Entry 2YU9 (X-ray diffraction, 3.40 A resolution); this record covers chains N and A of the 13 polymer chains in the assembly.

# Chain N
Molecule: 14-nt DNA strand
Sequence (14 nucleotides; row label = number of the first residue in the row):
     1 CTGCTTATCG GTAG

# Chain A
Molecule: DNA-directed RNA polymerase II largest subunit
From: Saccharomyces cerevisiae
Notes: EC 2.7.7.6
Reference sequence: P04050 (RPB1_YEAST); residues 1-1733 here = UniProt positions 1-1733
Chain sequence (1733 residues; numbered 1 to 1733; the number before each row is that of its first residue):
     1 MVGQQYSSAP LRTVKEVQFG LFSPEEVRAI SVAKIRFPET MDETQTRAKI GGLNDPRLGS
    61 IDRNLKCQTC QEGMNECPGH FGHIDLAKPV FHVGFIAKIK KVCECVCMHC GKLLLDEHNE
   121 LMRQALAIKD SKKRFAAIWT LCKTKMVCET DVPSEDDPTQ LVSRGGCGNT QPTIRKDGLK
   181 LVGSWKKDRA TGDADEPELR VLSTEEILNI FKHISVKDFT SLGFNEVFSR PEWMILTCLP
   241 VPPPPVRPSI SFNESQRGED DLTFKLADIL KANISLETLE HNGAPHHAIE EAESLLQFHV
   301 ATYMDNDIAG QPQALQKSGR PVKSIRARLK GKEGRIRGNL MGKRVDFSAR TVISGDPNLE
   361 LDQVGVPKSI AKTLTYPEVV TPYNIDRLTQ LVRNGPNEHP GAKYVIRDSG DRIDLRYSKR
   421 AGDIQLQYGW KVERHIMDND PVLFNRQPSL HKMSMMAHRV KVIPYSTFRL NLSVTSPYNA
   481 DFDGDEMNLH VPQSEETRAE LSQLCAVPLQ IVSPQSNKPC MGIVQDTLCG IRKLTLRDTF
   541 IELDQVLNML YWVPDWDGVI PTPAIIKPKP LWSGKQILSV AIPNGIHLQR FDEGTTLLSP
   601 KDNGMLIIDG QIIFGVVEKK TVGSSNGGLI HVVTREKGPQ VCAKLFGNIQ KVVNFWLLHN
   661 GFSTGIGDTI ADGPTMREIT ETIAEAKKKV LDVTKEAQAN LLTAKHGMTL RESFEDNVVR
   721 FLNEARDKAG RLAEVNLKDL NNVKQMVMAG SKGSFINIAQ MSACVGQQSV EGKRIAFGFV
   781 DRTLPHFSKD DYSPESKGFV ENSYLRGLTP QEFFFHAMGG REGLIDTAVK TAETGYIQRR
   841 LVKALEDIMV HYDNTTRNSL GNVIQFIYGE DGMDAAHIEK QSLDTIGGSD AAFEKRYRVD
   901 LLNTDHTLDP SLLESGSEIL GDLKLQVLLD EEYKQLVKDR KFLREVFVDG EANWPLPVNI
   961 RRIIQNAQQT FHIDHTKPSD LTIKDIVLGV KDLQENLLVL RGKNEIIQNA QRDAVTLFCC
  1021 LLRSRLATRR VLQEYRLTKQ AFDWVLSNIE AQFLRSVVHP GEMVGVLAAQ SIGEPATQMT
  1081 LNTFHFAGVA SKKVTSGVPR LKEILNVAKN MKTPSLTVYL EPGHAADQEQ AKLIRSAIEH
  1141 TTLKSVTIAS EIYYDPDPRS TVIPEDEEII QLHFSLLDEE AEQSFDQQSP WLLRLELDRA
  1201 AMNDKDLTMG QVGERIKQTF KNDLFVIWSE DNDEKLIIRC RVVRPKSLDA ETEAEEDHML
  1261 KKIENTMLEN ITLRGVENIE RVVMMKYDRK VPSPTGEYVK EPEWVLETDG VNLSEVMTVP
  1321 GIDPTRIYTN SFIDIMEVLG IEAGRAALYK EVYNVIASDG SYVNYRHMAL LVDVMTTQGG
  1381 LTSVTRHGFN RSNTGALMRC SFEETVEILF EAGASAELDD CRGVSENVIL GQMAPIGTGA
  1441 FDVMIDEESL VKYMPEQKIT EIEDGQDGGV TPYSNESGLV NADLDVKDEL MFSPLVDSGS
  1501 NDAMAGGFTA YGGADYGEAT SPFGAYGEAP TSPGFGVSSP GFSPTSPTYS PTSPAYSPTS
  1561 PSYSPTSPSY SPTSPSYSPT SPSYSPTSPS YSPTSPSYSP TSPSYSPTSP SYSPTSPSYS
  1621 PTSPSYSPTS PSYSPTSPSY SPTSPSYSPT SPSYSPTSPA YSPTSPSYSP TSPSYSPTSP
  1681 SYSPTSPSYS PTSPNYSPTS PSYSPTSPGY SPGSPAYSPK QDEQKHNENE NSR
Not modelled in the structure: 1-2, 155-160, 187-198, 1177-1186, 1245-1253, 1451-1733
Metal / ion sites: Zn2+ site 1: Cys67, Cys70, Cys77, His80; Zn2+ site 2: Cys107, Cys110, Cys148, Cys167; Mg2+: Asp481, Asp483, Asp485
Ligand contacts: UTP: Arg446, Pro448, Asn479, Asp481, Asp483, Gln1078
Curated features (UniProtKB/Swiss-Prot):
  - region: Pro248 to Asp260 (Lid loop), Asn306 to Lys323 (Rudder loop), Pro810 to Glu822 (Bridging helix)
  - binding site (Zn(2+)): Cys67, Cys70, Cys77, His80, Cys107, Cys110, Cys148, Cys167
  - binding site (Mg(2+)): Asp481, Asp483, Asp485
  - modified residue: Thr1471 (Phosphothreonine)
  - cross-link (Glycyl lysine isopeptide (Lys-Gly)): Lys695 (interchain with G-Cter in ubiquitin), Lys1246 (interchain with G-Cter in ubiquitin), Lys1350 (interchain with G-Cter in ubiquitin)
  - natural variant: Ser1653 to Pro1659 (deletion: In strain: A364A)
  - mutagenesis: Lys1246 (K1246R: Impairs ubiquitination during transcription stress)
From the paper describing this entry:
  - catalytic residues: His1085 (proposed by the authors, not directly observed)
  - mutagenesis - R446A: abolished growth

# Interface between chain N and chain A
Residue-residue contacts - 4 pairs, chain N then chain A:
  DC1(N) - Lys1102(A)  phosphate contact
  DG3(N) - His1387(A)  sugar contact
  DT5(N) - Lys101(A)  phosphate contact
  DT5(N) - Trp139(A)  phosphate contact
Also at the interface, not in a pair above, chain N (5 interface residues in all): DT2, DT6
Also at the interface, not in a pair above, chain A (7 interface residues in all): Lys143, Lys1109, Asn1110

# In short
Chain N and chain A form an interface of 5 and 7 residues respectively. Chain A binds UTP. Cys67(A), Cys70(A),
Cys77(A) and His80(A) form the Zn2+ site 1. UniProt lists 8 Zn2+-binding residues, 3 Mg2+-binding residues and
one mutagenesis site on chain A. From the paper: the catalytic residue His1085(A); R446A of chain A abolishes
growth.
Chain N is a 14-nt DNA strand and chain A is DNA-directed RNA polymerase II largest subunit (Saccharomyces
cerevisiae); the structure, RNA polymerase II elongation complex in 150 mm MG+2 with UTP, was determined by
X-ray diffraction together with 2E2H, 2E2I, 2E2J, 2NVQ, 2NVT, 2NVX, 2NVY and 2NVZ from the same study.
